2C63 - chains A and P of the 4 polymer chains in the assembly; structure by X-ray diffraction, 2.15 A resolution.

# Chain A
Molecule: 14-3-3 protein eta
Organism: Homo sapiens
Reference sequence: Q04917 (1433F_HUMAN); residues 2-246 here correspond to UniProt positions 1-245 (UniProt number = residue number - 1)
Amino-acid sequence (247 residues; numbered 0 to 246; the number before each row is that of its first residue; numbering starts at 0):
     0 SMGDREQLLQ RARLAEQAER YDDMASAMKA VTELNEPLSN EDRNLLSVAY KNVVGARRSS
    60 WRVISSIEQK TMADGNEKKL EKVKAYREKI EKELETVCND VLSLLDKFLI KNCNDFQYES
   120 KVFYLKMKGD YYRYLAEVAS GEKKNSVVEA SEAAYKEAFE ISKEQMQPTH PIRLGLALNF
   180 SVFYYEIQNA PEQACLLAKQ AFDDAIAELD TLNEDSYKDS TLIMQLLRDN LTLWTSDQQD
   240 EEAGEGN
Not modelled in the structure: 0-2, 236-246

# Chain P
Molecule: Consensus peptide for 14-3-3 proteins
Amino-acid sequence (6 residues; numbered 1 to 6; the number before each row is that of its first residue):
     1 RAISLP
Not modelled in the structure: 1-2
Modified / non-standard residues: Ser4 (phosphoserine; SEP)

# Interface between chain A and chain P
Contacting residue pairs (15; chain A residue first):
  Lys50(A) - Ser4(P)
  Lys50(A) - Leu5(P)
  Lys50(A) - Pro6(P)
  Arg57(A) - Ser4(P)
  Arg132(A) - Ser4(P)
  Tyr133(A) - Ser4(P)
  Leu177(A) - Ile3(P)
  Leu177(A) - Ser4(P)
  Leu177(A) - Leu5(P)
  Asn178(A) - Ser4(P)
  Asn178(A) - Leu5(P)  hydrogen bond (side chain-backbone)
  Val181(A) - Ile3(P)
  Ile222(A) - Leu5(P)  hydrophobic
  Leu225(A) - Pro6(P)
  Asn229(A) - Ile3(P)  hydrogen bond (side chain-backbone)
Interface residues without a listed pair, chain A (12 interface residues in all): Lys125, Gly174

# In short
Chain A and chain P form an interface of 12 and 4 residues respectively, with 2 hydrogen bonds. Polar contacts
include Asn178(A)-Leu5(P) and Asn229(A)-Ile3(P).
Here chain A is 14-3-3 protein eta (Homo sapiens) and chain P is Consensus peptide for 14-3-3 proteins. Entry
2C63 (14-3-3 Protein Eta (Human) Complexed to Peptide) was determined by X-ray diffraction, deposited together
with 2C74, 2C23, 2BTP, 2BR9 and 2BQ0.
